8CLS - chains A and C of the 8 polymer chains in the assembly; structure by electron microscopy, 4.00 A resolution.

Chain A:
Name: Insulin-like receptor
From: Drosophila melanogaster
Notes: EC 2.7.10.1
UniProtKB: P09208 (INSR_DROME); residue numbers follow UniProt; this construct covers 264-1310
Chain sequence (1068 residues; numbered 263 to 1330; the number before each row is that of its first residue):
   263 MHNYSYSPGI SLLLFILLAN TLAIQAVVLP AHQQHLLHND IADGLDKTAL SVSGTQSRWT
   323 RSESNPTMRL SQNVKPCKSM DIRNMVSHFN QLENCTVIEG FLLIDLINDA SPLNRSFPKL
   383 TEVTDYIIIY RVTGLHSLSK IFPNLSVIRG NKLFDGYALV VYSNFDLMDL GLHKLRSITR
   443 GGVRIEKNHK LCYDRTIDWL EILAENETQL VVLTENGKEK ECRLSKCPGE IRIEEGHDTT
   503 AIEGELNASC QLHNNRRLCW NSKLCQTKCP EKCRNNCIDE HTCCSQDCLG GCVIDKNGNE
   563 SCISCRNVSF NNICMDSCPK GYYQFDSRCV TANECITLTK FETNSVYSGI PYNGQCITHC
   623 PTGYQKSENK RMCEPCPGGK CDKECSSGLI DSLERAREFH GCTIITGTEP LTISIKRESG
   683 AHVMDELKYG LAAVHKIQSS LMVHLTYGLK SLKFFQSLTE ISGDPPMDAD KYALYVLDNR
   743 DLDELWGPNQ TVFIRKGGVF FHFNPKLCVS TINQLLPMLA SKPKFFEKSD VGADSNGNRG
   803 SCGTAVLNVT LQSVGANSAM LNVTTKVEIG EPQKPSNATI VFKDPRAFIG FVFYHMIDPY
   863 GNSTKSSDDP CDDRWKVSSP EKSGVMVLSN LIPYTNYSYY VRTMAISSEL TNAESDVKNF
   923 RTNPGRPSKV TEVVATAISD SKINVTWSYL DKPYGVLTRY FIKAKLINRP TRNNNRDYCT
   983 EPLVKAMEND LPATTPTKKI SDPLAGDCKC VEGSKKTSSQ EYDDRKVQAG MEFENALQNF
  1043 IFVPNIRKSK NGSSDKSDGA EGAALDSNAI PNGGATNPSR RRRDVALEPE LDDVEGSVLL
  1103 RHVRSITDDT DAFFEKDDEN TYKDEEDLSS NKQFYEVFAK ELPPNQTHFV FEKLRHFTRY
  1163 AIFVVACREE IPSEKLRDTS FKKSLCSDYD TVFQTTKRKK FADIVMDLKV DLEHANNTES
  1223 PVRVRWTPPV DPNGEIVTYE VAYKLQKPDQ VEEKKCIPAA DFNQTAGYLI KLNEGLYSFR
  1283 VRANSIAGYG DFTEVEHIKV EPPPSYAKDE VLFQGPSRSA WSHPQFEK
Unresolved in the structure: 263-327, 483-512, 986-1031, 1048-1117, 1311-1330
Cystine bridges: Cys-339/Cys-357, Cys-521/Cys-527, Cys-531/Cys-539, Cys-535/Cys-545, Cys-546/Cys-554, Cys-550/Cys-564, Cys-567/Cys-576, Cys-580/Cys-591, Cys-597/Cys-618, Cys-622/Cys-635, Cys-638/Cys-643, Cys-647/Cys-664, Cys-770/Cys-804, Cys-981/Cys-1258, Cys-1169/Cys-1188
Differences from the reference sequence: initiating methionine (263); expression tag (1311-1330)
UniProt features mapped onto this chain:
  - glycosylation (N-linked (GlcNAc...) asparagine): Asn-265, Asn-356, Asn-376, Asn-406, Asn-468, Asn-509, Asn-561, Asn-569, Asn-751, Asn-810, Asn-824, Asn-839, Asn-864, Asn-898, Asn-946, Asn-1053, Asn-1147, Asn-1218, Asn-1265
What the authors report for this chain:
  - contacts within the chain: Tyr-419/Arg-446 (hydrogen bond), Arg-446/Glu-448 (hydrogen bond), Arg-1170/Glu-1176
  - post-translational modification sites: Asn-606
  - self-association interface (contacts with another copy of this molecule); pairs are residue here / residue on that copy: Cys-873/Cys-873 (disulfide), Glu-1242
  - mutagenesis - V811D, Y902C: decreased stability (proposed by the authors, not directly observed)

Chain C:
Name: Probable insulin-like peptide 5 A chain
UniProtKB: Q7KUD5 (INSL5_DROME); residues 1-25 here correspond to UniProt positions 84-108 (UniProt number = residue number + 83)
Chain sequence (25 residues; row label = number of the first residue in the row):
     1 DFRGVVDSCC RNSCSFSTLR AYCDS
Unresolved in the structure: 25
Cystine bridges: Cys-9/Cys-14
Differences from the reference sequence: conflict Asn-12 (Lys95 in Q7KUD5)

Chain A / chain C interface:
Pairs across the interface - 18 pairs, chain A then chain C:
  Ser-881(A) with Phe-16(C)
  Asn-1037(A) with Val-6(C); Cys-10(C)
  Asn-1041(A) with Gly-4(C); Val-5(C); Val-6(C), hydrogen bond (side chain-backbone); Asp-7(C); Arg-11(C)
  Phe-1044(A) with Arg-3(C); Gly-4(C); Tyr-22(C)
  Val-1045(A) with Tyr-22(C)
  Pro-1046(A) with Arg-3(C); Ala-21(C); Tyr-22(C), hydrophobic
  Asn-1047(A) with Ala-21(C), hydrogen bond (backbone-backbone); Cys-23(C), hydrogen bond (side chain-backbone); Asp-24(C)
Also at the interface, not in a pair above, chain A (8 interface residues in all): Gln-1040
Also at the interface, not in a pair above, chain C (13 interface residues in all): Phe-2
From the paper, about this interface:
  - interface residues, chain A: Asn-1041(A)

Summary:
8 residues of chain A and 13 residues of chain C are in contact; the contacts include 3 hydrogen bonds. Among
the polar pairs are Asn-1041(A)/Val-6(C), Asn-1047(A)/Cys-23(C) and Asn-1047(A)/Ala-21(C). The paper reports
that V811D and Y902C of chain A reduce stability; the interface residue Asn-1041(A).
Here chain A is Insulin-like receptor (Drosophila melanogaster) and chain C is Probable insulin-like peptide 5
A chain. Entry 8CLS (Drosophila melanogaster insulin receptor ectodomain in complex with DILP5) was determined
by electron microscopy.
